PDB entry 8COE | X-ray diffraction, 4.20 A resolution (low resolution: residue-level contacts below are approximate; hydrogen-bond / salt-bridge calls are withheld) | chains C and B of the 3 polymer chains in the assembly

Chain C:
Molecule: Complement C5 beta chain
From: Homo sapiens
UniProtKB: P01031 (CO5_HUMAN); residue numbers follow UniProt; this construct covers 19-673
Amino-acid sequence (655 residues; row label = number of the first residue in the row):
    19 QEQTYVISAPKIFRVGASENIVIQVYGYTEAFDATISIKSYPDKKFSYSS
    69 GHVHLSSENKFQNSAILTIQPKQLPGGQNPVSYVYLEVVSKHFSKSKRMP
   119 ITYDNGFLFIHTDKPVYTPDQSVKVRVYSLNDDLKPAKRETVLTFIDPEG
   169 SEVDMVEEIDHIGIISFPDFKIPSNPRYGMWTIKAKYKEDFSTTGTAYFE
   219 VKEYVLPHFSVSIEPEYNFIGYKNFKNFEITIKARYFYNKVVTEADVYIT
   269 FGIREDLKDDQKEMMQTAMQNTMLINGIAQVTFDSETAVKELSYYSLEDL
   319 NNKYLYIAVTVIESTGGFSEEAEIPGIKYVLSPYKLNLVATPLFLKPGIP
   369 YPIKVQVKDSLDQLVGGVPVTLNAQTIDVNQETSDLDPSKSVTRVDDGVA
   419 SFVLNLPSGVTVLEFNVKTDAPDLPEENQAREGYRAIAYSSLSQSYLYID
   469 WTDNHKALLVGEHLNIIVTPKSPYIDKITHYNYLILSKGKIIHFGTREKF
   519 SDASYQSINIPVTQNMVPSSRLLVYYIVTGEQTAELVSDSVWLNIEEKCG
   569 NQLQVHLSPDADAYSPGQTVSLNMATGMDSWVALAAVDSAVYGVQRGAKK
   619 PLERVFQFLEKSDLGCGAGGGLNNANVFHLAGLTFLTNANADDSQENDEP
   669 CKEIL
Unresolved in the structure: 19, 670-673
Cystine bridges: C634-C669

Chain B:
Molecule: LCP0195
From: Lama glama
Amino-acid sequence (132 residues; each row starts with the number of its first residue):
     2 EVQLVESGGGLVQPGGSLRLSCAASGRAFSDYAMAWFRQAPGQEREFVAG
    52 IGWSGGDTLYADSVRGRFTNSRDNSKNTLYLQMNSLRAEDTAVYYCAARQ
   102 GQYIYSSMRSDSYDYWGQGTLVTVSSHHHHHH
Unresolved in the structure: 126-133
Cystine bridges: C23-C97

Interface between chain C and chain B:
Contacting residue pairs - 32 pairs, chain C then chain B:
  P370(C) - I105(B)
  K372(C) - Y104(B)
  R412(C) - R100(B)
  R412(C) - D115(B)
  D414(C) - D115(B)
  V417(C) - Y104(B)
  S419(C) - Q103(B)
  S419(C) - Y104(B)
  F420(C) - Q103(B)
  V421(C) - W54(B)
  V421(C) - Q103(B)
  V421(C) - I105(B)
  N423(C) - W54(B)
  Y466(C) - I105(B)
  D468(C) - I105(B)
  D468(C) - Y106(B)
  T470(C) - Y106(B)
  T470(C) - S107(B)
  D471(C) - R110(B)
  H473(C) - R100(B)
  H473(C) - S113(B)
  K474(C) - D112(B)
  E480(C) - R110(B)
  H481(C) - R110(B)
  I485(C) - L60(B)
  I485(C) - Y106(B)
  T487(C) - Y106(B)
  F518(C) - R66(B)
  D520(C) - R66(B)
  A521(C) - R66(B)
  Y523(C) - G57(B)
  Y523(C) - T59(B)
Also at the interface, not in a pair above, chain C (25 interface residues in all): P368, S525
Also at the interface, not in a pair above, chain B (19 interface residues in all): D58, D63, S108, M109

Summary:
The interface between chain C and chain B involves 25 residues on one side and 19 on the other.
Here chain C is Complement C5 beta chain (Homo sapiens) and chain B is LCP0195 (Lama glama). Entry 8COE
(complement C5 in complex with the LCP0195 nanobody) was determined by X-ray diffraction (same publication as
8COH).
